3IMR - chains A and B; structure by X-ray diffraction, 1.70 A resolution.

[Chain A (and B)]
Name: Transthyretin
Source organism: Homo sapiens
Notes: chain B of this document is another copy of the same molecule, construct and numbering; everything in this record applies to it too
UniProt: P02766 (TTHY_HUMAN); residues 1-127 here correspond to UniProt positions 21-147 (UniProt number = residue number + 20)
Sequence (127 residues; each row starts with the number of its first residue):
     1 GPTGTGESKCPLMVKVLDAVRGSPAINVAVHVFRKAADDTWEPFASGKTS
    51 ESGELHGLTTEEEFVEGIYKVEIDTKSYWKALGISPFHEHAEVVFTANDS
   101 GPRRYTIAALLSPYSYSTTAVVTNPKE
Not modelled in the structure: 1-10, 126-127 (chain B: 1-10, 125-127)
Curated features (UniProtKB/Swiss-Prot):
  - binding site (L-thyroxine): Lys15, Glu54, Ser117
  - modified residue: Cys10 (Sulfocysteine), Glu42 (4-carboxyglutamate), Ser52 (Phosphoserine)
  - glycosylation: Asn98 (N-linked (GlcNAc...) asparagine)
Residues lining bound ligands: IW1 (2,6-dibromo-4-[(E)-2-(2,6-dichlorophenyl)ethenyl]phenol): Lys15, Leu17, Thr106, Ala108, Ala109, Leu110, Ser117, Thr118, Thr119, Val121
What the authors report for this chain:
  - binding site for IW1: Lys15, Leu17, Ala108, Leu110, Val121

[How chain A and chain B interact]
Contacting residue pairs (39; chain A residue first):
  Phe87(A) with Phe95(B), hydrophobic; Thr96(B); Tyr105(B), hydrophobic; Ile107(B), hydrophobic; Ala120(B), hydrophobic; Val122(B), hydrophobic
  His88(A) with Val93(B); Val94(B)
  Glu89(A) with Val94(B), hydrogen bond (backbone-backbone); Thr96(B), hydrogen bond
  His90(A) with Val94(B)
  Glu92(A) with Lys70(B); Glu92(B); Tyr116(B), hydrogen bond (backbone-side chain)
  Val93(A) with His88(B)
  Val94(A) with His88(B); Glu89(B), hydrogen bond (backbone-backbone); His90(B); Glu92(B)
  Phe95(A) with Phe87(B), hydrophobic
  Thr96(A) with Glu89(B), hydrogen bond
  Tyr105(A) with Phe87(B), hydrophobic
  Ile107(A) with Phe87(B), hydrophobic
  Tyr114(A) with Thr119(B), hydrogen bond (backbone-side chain); Ala120(B), hydrogen bond (backbone-backbone)
  Ser115(A) with Thr118(B), hydrogen bond (side chain-backbone); Thr119(B)
  Tyr116(A) with Glu92(B), hydrogen bond (side chain-backbone); Ser117(B); Thr118(B), hydrogen bond (backbone-backbone)
  Ser117(A) with Tyr116(B); Ser117(B), hydrogen bond
  Thr118(A) with Ser115(B), hydrogen bond (backbone-side chain); Tyr116(B), hydrogen bond (backbone-backbone)
  Thr119(A) with Tyr114(B), hydrogen bond (side chain-backbone); Ser115(B)
  Ala120(A) with Phe87(B), hydrophobic; Tyr114(B), hydrogen bond (backbone-backbone)
  Val122(A) with Phe87(B), hydrophobic
Other interface residues (no listed pair), chain A (21 interface residues in all): Ile68, Lys76
Other interface residues (no listed pair), chain B (22 interface residues in all): Ile68, Lys76

[In short]
Chain A and chain B form an interface of 21 and 22 residues respectively; the contacts include 15 hydrogen
bonds. Polar contacts include Glu89(A)-Thr96(B), Glu92(A)-Tyr116(B) and Tyr114(A)-Thr119(B). Ligands of chain
A: compound IW1. From UniProt: 3 L-thyroxine-binding residues on chain A. The paper reports a binding site for
IW1 at Lys15(A), Leu17(A) and Ala108(A) among others.
Chain A and chain B are both Transthyretin (Homo sapiens); the structure, Transthyretin in complex with
(E)-2,6-dibromo-4-(2,6-dichlorostyryl)phenol, was determined by X-ray diffraction, deposited together with
3IMS, 3IMT, 3IMU, 3IMV and 3IMW.
